1XF6 - chains A and B of the 4 polymer chains in the assembly; structure by X-ray diffraction, 1.10 A resolution.

# Chain A
Protein: Phycoerythrin alpha-3 chain
Organism: Rhodomonas sp. CS24
UniProt: Q00433 (PHE3_RHOS2); residues 1-76 here correspond to UniProt positions 53-128 (UniProt number = residue number + 52)
Sequence (76 residues; each row starts with the number of its first residue):
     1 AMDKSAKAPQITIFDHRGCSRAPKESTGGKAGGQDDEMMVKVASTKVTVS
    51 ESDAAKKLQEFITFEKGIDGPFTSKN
Covalently attached groups: 15,16-dihydrobiliverdin (DBV) linked to Cys19
Modified residues: Lys4 (5-hydroxylysine; LYZ)
Differences from the reference sequence: modified residue (4)
Residues lining bound ligands:
  - 15,16-dihydrobiliverdin (DBV), molecule 1: Phe14, His16, Ser20, Arg21, Pro23, Lys24, Glu25, Ser26, Asp36, Glu37, Met38, Met39, Lys41
  - 15,16-dihydrobiliverdin (DBV), molecule 2: Ile62, Phe64, Asn76
  - phycoerythrobilin (PEB), molecule 1: Met2, Asp3, Lys4, Ser5, Ala6, Lys7
  - phycoerythrobilin (PEB), molecule 2: Ile13, Phe14, Asp15, Arg17, Gln34, Asp35, Met38, Met39, Val40
  - phycoerythrobilin (PEB), molecule 3: Phe64, Glu65, Lys66, Asp69, Gly70, Pro71, Phe72, Thr73, Ser74

# Chain B
Protein: Phycoerythrin alpha-2 chain
Organism: Rhodomonas sp. CS24
UniProt: P30943 (PHE2_RHOS2); residues 1-67 here correspond to UniProt positions 38-104 (UniProt number = residue number + 37)
Sequence (67 residues; each row starts with the number of its first residue):
     1 AMDKSAKAPVITIFDHRGCSRAPKEYTGAKAGGKDDEMMVKAQSVKIEVS
    51 TGTAEGVLATSLAKMTK
Covalently attached groups: 15,16-dihydrobiliverdin (DBV) linked to Cys19
Residues lining bound ligands:
  - 15,16-dihydrobiliverdin (DBV), molecule 1: Phe14, His16, Ser20, Arg21, Pro23, Lys24, Glu25, Tyr26, Asp36, Glu37, Met38, Met39, Lys41
  - 15,16-dihydrobiliverdin (DBV), molecule 2: Leu62, Met65, Thr66, Lys67
  - phycoerythrobilin (PEB), molecule 1: Met2, Asp3, Lys4, Ser5, Ala6, Lys7
  - phycoerythrobilin (PEB), molecule 2: Ile13, Phe14, Asp15, Arg17, Lys34, Asp35, Met38, Met39, Val40

# How chain A and chain B interact
Contacting residue pairs (23):
  Ile13(A) with Ala63(B)
  Asp15(A) with Met65(B); Thr66(B)
  His16(A) with Leu62(B), hydrogen bond (side chain-backbone); Met65(B), hydrogen bond (side chain-backbone); Thr66(B)
  Arg17(A) with Thr66(B); Lys67(B)
  Gly18(A) with Lys67(B)
  Cys19(A) with Thr66(B); Lys67(B)
  Asp53(A) with Ser50(B), hydrogen bond; Thr53(B), hydrogen bond
  Lys56(A) with Glu48(B), hydrogen bond (side chain-backbone)
  Gln59(A) with Val10(B); Ile11(B), hydrogen bond (side chain-backbone); Thr12(B), hydrogen bond
  Ile62(A) with Phe14(B), hydrophobic; His16(B), hydrogen bond (backbone-side chain)
  Thr63(A) with Thr12(B); Ile13(B)
  Phe64(A) with His16(B)
  Asn76(A) with Asp15(B)
Also at the interface, not in a pair above, chain A (15 interface residues in all): Thr12, Phe14
Also at the interface, not in a pair above, chain B (20 interface residues in all): Gly18, Cys19, Ile47, Val49, Ala59

# Overview
Chain A and chain B form an interface of 15 and 20 residues respectively; the contacts include 8 hydrogen
bonds. Polar pairs include His16(A)-Leu62(B), His16(A)-Met65(B) and Asp53(A)-Ser50(B). Chain A binds
15,16-dihydrobiliverdin and 3 copies of phycoerythrobilin. Bound to chain B: 15,16-dihydrobiliverdin and
phycoerythrobilin.
Here chain A is Phycoerythrin alpha-3 chain and chain B is Phycoerythrin alpha-2 chain, both from Rhodomonas
sp. CS24. Entry 1XF6 (High resolution crystal structure of phycoerythrin 545 from the marine cryptophyte
rhodomonas CS24) was determined by X-ray diffraction (same publication as 1XG0).
